Entry 8YXT (X-ray diffraction, 2.60 A resolution); this record covers chain A.

[Chain A]
Molecule: PtmB
Organism: Kitasatospora mediocidica KCTC 9733
Chain sequence (412 residues; each row starts with the number of its first residue):
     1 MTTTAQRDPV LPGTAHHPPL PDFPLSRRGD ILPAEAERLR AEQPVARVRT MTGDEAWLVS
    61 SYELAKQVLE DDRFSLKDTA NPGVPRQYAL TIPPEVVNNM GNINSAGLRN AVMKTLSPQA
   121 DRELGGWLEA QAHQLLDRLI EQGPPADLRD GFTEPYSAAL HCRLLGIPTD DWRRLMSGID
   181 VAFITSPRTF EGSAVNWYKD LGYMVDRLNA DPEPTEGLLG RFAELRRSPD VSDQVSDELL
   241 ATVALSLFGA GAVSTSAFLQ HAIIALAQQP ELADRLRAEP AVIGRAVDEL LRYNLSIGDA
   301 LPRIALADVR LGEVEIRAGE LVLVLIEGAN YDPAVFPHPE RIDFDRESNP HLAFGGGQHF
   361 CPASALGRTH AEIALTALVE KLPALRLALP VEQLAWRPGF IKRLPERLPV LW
Not modelled in the structure: 1-17, 95-104, 230-234
Small-molecule neighbours: heme (HEM): L69, L76, L116, H161, L164, L247, A250, G251, S254, T255, F258, L291, I297, L301, R303, A353, F354, G355, H359, C361, P362, A363, G367

[Summary]
Chain A binds heme.
Chain A is PtmB (Kitasatospora mediocidica KCTC 9733); the structure, Crystal structure of PtmB, was
determined by X-ray diffraction (same publication as 8YY7, 8YYP, 8YZ8 and 8YZA).
